8VSZ - chains A and B of the 5 polymer chains in the assembly; structure by electron microscopy, 3.07 A resolution.

# Chain A (and B)
Protein: Gamma-aminobutyric acid receptor subunit pi
From: Homo sapiens
Notes: chain B of this document is another copy of the same molecule, construct and numbering; everything in this record applies to it too
UniProtKB: O00591 (GBRP_HUMAN); residues 1-440 here = UniProt positions 1-440
Chain sequence (440 residues; each row starts with the number of its first residue):
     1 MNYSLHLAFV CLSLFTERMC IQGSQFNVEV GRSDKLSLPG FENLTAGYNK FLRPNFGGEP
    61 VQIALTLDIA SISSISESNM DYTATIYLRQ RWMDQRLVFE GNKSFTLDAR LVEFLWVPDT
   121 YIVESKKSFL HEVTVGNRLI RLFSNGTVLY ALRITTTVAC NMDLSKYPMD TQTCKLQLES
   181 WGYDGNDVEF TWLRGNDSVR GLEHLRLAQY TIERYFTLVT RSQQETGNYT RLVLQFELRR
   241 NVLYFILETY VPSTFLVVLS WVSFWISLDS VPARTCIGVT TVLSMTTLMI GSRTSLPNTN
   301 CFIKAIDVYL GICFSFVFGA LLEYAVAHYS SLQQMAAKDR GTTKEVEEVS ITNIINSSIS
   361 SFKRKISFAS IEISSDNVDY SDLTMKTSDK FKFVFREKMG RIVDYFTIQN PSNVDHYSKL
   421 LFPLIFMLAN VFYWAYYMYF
Disordered / not traced: 1-44, 333-412
Disulfide bonds: C160-C174
Glycans and other covalent adducts: glycan linked to N145; N-acetylglucosamine (NAG) linked to N196

# Interface between chain A and chain B
Contacting residue pairs - 76 pairs, chain A then chain B:
  S73(A) - K126(B)
  S74(A) - N79(B)
  Y87(A) - V123(B)  hydrogen bond (side chain-backbone)
  R89(A) - E225(B)  salt bridge
  R89(A) - T226(B)
  R91(A) - E225(B)  salt bridge
  T106(A) - G182(B)
  T106(A) - Y183(B)
  T106(A) - D187(B)
  D108(A) - Y183(B)  hydrogen bond
  R110(A) - E113(B)  hydrogen bond (side chain-backbone)
  R110(A) - L115(B)  hydrogen bond (side chain-backbone)
  L111(A) - F51(B)  hydrophobic
  F129(A) - K126(B)
  F129(A) - K127(B)
  H131(A) - S125(B)
  H131(A) - K126(B)
  V133(A) - T120(B)
  V133(A) - Y121(B)  hydrophobic
  V133(A) - S125(B)
  V133(A) - S128(B)
  T134(A) - P118(B)
  T134(A) - T120(B)  hydrogen bond (side chain-backbone)
  V135(A) - P118(B)
  V135(A) - D119(B)
  V135(A) - W181(B)
  G136(A) - W181(B)
  N137(A) - W181(B)
  R138(A) - W181(B)
  L139(A) - W181(B)
  L139(A) - G182(B)
  R141(A) - G182(B)  hydrogen bond (side chain-backbone)
  R141(A) - D184(B)  salt bridge
  R141(A) - Y229(B)  hydrogen bond
  A151(A) - W181(B)
  R153(A) - Y121(B)
  R153(A) - I122(B)
  R153(A) - V123(B)
  R153(A) - S125(B)  hydrogen bond
  T155(A) - K126(B)  hydrogen bond (side chain-backbone)
  R194(A) - E225(B)  salt bridge
  R206(A) - M80(B)
  R206(A) - N161(B)
  R206(A) - M162(B)
  R206(A) - D163(B)  salt bridge
  R206(A) - F302(B)
  L207(A) - F302(B)
  A208(A) - S78(B)
  A208(A) - T299(B)
  A208(A) - C301(B)
  A208(A) - F302(B)
  Q209(A) - T299(B)
  Q209(A) - C301(B)
  Y244(A) - C301(B)  hydrophobic
  Y244(A) - I303(B)
  Y244(A) - D307(B)
  F245(A) - C301(B)  hydrophobic
  L247(A) - I303(B)  hydrophobic
  E248(A) - R293(B)  salt bridge
  E248(A) - D307(B)
  F255(A) - F318(B)  hydrophobic
  L256(A) - F314(B)  hydrophobic
  L259(A) - F318(B)  hydrophobic
  L259(A) - L322(B)  hydrophobic
  W265(A) - Y329(B)
  S267(A) - Y329(B)
  S270(A) - H328(B)
  I277(A) - L321(B)  hydrophobic
  T280(A) - V279(B)
  T280(A) - L321(B)
  L283(A) - L283(B)  hydrophobic
  S284(A) - T286(B)
  T287(A) - I290(B)
  L288(A) - I290(B)  hydrophobic
  G291(A) - I290(B)
  T294(A) - T294(B)
Other interface residues (no listed pair), chain A (58 interface residues in all): T66, A70, S71, T85, F105, E132, L149, L193, R200, N241, I266, C276, S295
Other interface residues (no listed pair), chain B (58 interface residues in all): F56, L88, W116, V117, E124, Y150, L152, I154, A159, T275, V282, N300, K304, A325

# Overview
The chain A/chain B interface involves 58 residues from each chain, with 9 hydrogen bonds and 6 salt bridges.
Polar contacts include R89(A)-E225(B), R91(A)-E225(B) and R141(A)-D184(B). N-acetylglucosamine is covalently
linked to N196(A).
Both chains are Gamma-aminobutyric acid receptor subunit pi (Homo sapiens). Entry 8VSZ (CryoEM structure of
human GABAA receptor pi (GABRP) apo state) was determined by electron microscopy (same publication as 8VV0).
